Entry 9NW3 (electron microscopy, 3.70 A resolution); this record covers chains AD and 4C of the 130 polymer chains in the assembly.

# Chain AD
Molecule: Tubulin beta chain
Organism: Tetrahymena thermophila CU428
UniProt: P41352 (TBB_TETTH); residue numbers follow UniProt; this construct covers 1-443
Chain sequence (443 residues; numbered 1 to 443; the number before each row is that of its first residue):
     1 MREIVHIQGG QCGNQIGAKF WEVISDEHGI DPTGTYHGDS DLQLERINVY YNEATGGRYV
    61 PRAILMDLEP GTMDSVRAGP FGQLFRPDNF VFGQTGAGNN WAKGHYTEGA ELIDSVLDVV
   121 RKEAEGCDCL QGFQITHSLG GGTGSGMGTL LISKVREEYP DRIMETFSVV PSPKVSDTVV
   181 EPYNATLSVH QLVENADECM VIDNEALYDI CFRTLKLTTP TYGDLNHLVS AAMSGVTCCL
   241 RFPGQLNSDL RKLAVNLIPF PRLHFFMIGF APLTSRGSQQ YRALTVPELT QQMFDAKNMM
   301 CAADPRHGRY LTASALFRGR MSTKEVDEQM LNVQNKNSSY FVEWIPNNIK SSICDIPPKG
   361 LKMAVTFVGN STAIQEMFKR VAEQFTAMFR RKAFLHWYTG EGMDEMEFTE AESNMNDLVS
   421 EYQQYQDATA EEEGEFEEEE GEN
Not modelled in the structure: 431-443
Residues lining bound ligands: GDP (guanosine-5'-diphosphate): Gly10, Gln11, Cys12, Gln15, Ile16, Asn99, Ser138, Gly140, Gly141, Gly142, Thr143, Gly144, Asp177, Glu181, Asn204, Tyr222, Leu225, Asn226
Curated features (UniProtKB/Swiss-Prot):
  - binding site (GTP): Gln11, Glu69, Ser138, Gly142, Thr143, Gly144, Asn204, Asn226
  - binding site (Mg(2+)): Glu69
From the paper describing this entry:
  - specificity-determining residues: Glu157 (proposed by the authors, not directly observed)

# Chain 4C
Molecule: CFAP213
Organism: Tetrahymena thermophila CU428
UniProt: I7M5Z8 (I7M5Z8_TETTS); residue numbers follow UniProt; this construct covers 1-317
Chain sequence (317 residues; row label = number of the first residue in the row):
     1 MYQNQYQQPQ QQYGYNQGQQ GQQYSQAYQQ QPYQQQQGSP YQQQQNYPQG YGAQQQAYQQ
    61 QQQGYAQQQG YPAQNQQYYQ EDYDSLQQYQ DNFNSVQPRT RLEREAMKDK ESIEKTRINQ
   121 RVGYETRNTD VKQLLHNPDP KSTLFIPENQ RFDKDFSVFD KQQRDQRFAT KEVALEKHRI
   181 EALERESKRW EQMENQVNKE QVKRQFQAEV LKAGKRNTNG MPFNPITLEY EKSSAGDSLK
   241 KRDEMAKVRG YVRAENLDTR SNCGYNILTG EQRIGVEYLV PNHLRDDYKT KVDLKNEFYS
   301 IKYKGEQQNQ QNQNKYY
Not modelled in the structure: 1-94, 122-130, 207-214, 301-317

# Interface between chain AD and chain 4C
Contacting residue pairs (52; chain AD residue first):
  Lys19(AD) with Val131(4C)
  Asp39(AD) with Glu148(4C)
  Ser40(AD) with Phe152(4C)
  Leu42(AD) with Phe152(4C), hydrophobic
  Leu215(AD) with Leu134(4C), hydrophobic
  Leu217(AD) with Lys132(4C)
  Thr221(AD) with Val131(4C)
  Gly223(AD) with Val131(4C), hydrogen bond (backbone-backbone)
  Asp224(AD) with Val131(4C), hydrogen bond (side chain-backbone); Lys132(4C), hydrogen bond (side chain-backbone)
  Leu225(AD) with Val131(4C)
  His227(AD) with Val131(4C); Gln133(4C); Leu135(4C)
  Phe242(AD) with Phe152(4C), hydrophobic
  Thr274(AD) with Leu134(4C)
  Arg276(AD) with Gln133(4C), hydrogen bond (side chain-backbone); Leu134(4C); Asn137(4C), hydrogen bond (side chain-backbone)
  Gln279(AD) with Leu134(4C); Asn137(4C); Pro138(4C); Asp139(4C), hydrogen bond (side chain-backbone); Ser142(4C), hydrogen bond (backbone-side chain)
  Gln280(AD) with Asp139(4C), hydrogen bond; Lys141(4C), hydrogen bond (backbone-side chain); Ser142(4C)
  Tyr281(AD) with Lys141(4C)
  Arg282(AD) with Thr143(4C), hydrogen bond (backbone-side chain)
  Ala283(AD) with Thr143(4C)
  Leu284(AD) with Leu144(4C), hydrophobic
  Arg320(AD) with Arg151(4C); Phe152(4C), hydrogen bond (side chain-backbone); Asp153(4C), hydrogen bond (side chain-backbone); Lys154(4C), hydrogen bond (side chain-backbone); Asp155(4C)
  Met321(AD) with Phe156(4C)
  Ser322(AD) with Phe156(4C)
  Asp355(AD) with Lys154(4C)
  Ile356(AD) with Phe152(4C), hydrophobic
  Pro357(AD) with Arg151(4C), hydrogen bond (backbone-side chain)
  Pro358(AD) with Arg151(4C), hydrogen bond (backbone-side chain)
  Lys359(AD) with His136(4C), hydrogen bond (backbone-side chain); Glu148(4C); Arg151(4C)
  Gly360(AD) with Pro138(4C)
  Leu361(AD) with Leu135(4C); Leu144(4C), hydrophobic; Ile146(4C)
  Lys362(AD) with Thr143(4C), hydrogen bond (side chain-backbone); Leu144(4C), hydrogen bond (backbone-backbone); Ile146(4C)
Interface residues without a listed pair, chain AD (35 interface residues in all): Gln43, Leu228, Pro272, Ser275
Interface residues without a listed pair, chain 4C (22 interface residues in all): Phe145

# In short
35 residues of chain AD and 22 residues of chain 4C are in contact, with 18 hydrogen bonds. Polar pairs
include Asp224(AD)-Val131(4C), Asp224(AD)-Lys132(4C) and Arg276(AD)-Gln133(4C). Ligands of chain AD: GDP.
UniProt lists 8 GTP-binding residues and Mg2+-binding residue Glu69(AD) on chain AD. From the paper: the
specificity determinant Glu157(AD).
Here chain AD is Tubulin beta chain and chain 4C is CFAP213, both from Tetrahymena thermophila CU428. Entry
9NW3 (Ciliary tip central pair) was determined by electron microscopy, deposited together with 9OT2 and 9NTM.
